Entry 8D2V (electron microscopy, 4.10 A resolution (low resolution: residue-level contacts below are approximate; hydrogen-bond / salt-bridge calls are withheld)); this record covers chains B and C of the 3 polymer chains in the assembly.

== Chain B ==
Name: FAB light chain
Organism: Mus musculus
Notes: antibody fragment or engineered binder
Amino-acid sequence (201 residues; numbered 1 to 201; the number before each row is that of its first residue):
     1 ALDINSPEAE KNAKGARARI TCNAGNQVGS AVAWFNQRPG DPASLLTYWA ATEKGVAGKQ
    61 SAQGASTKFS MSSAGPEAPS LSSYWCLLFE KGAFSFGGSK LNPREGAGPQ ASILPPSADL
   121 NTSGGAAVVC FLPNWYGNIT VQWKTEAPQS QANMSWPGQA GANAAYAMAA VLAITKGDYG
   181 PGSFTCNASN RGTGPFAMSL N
Disulfide bonds: C22-C86, C130-C186

== Chain C ==
Name: FAB heavy chain
Organism: Mus musculus
Notes: antibody fragment or engineered binder
Amino-acid sequence (203 residues; numbered 1 to 203; the number before each row is that of its first residue):
     1 ASKLELSGPA EPRGSKSAQI TCKAKGFPEA RFWVFWLFQR AAALDWPAAN FSGGPVQFES
    61 RFQGNASLKG SQAQANAELN IGALGSSTAT YRCGWKLANG GFFPSWGGAN VNGAAGAKAP
   121 AVYPVEISGA GTGSVTLGCL VKGYNAKPNL TWPGASGALT FPSELNGALW NLASAVTGSG
   181 FPSATCAVGF GAATDVDKKV AAA
Disulfide bonds: C22-C93, C139-C186

== Chain B / chain C interface ==
Contacting residue pairs (50; chain B residue first):
  F35(B) with F103(C); W106(C)
  Q37(B) with Q39(C)
  D41(B) with R92(C)
  P42(B) with R92(C); W106(C); G107(C)
  A43(B) with W106(C)
  L45(B) with F102(C); F103(C); P104(C)
  Y48(B) with F102(C)
  W85(B) with Q39(C); A42(C); A43(C); L44(C)
  F89(B) with G100(C); G101(C)
  G92(B) with W46(C)
  A93(B) with W46(C); E59(C)
  F94(B) with F35(C); W46(C); G101(C)
  F96(B) with L37(C); L44(C)
  S112(B) with T136(C)
  L114(B) with V125(C); E126(C)
  P115(B) with V125(C); E126(C)
  L120(B) with Y123(C)
  A127(B) with L140(C)
  F131(B) with L137(C); G138(C); F161(C); A173(C); S174(C); A175(C)
  P133(B) with L159(C)
  N153(B) with N166(C)
  S155(B) with F161(C); P162(C)
  W156(B) with P162(C)
  P157(B) with F161(C); P162(C)
  A167(B) with L159(C); F161(C)
  M168(B) with F161(C)
  A169(B) with F161(C)
Interface residues without a listed pair, chain B (35 interface residues in all): A33, W49, L87, G98, D119, V129, N134, V171
Interface residues without a listed pair, chain C (33 interface residues in all): P124, I127, S128

== In short ==
The interface between chain B and chain C involves 35 residues on one side and 33 on the other.
Chain B is FAB light chain and chain C is FAB heavy chain, both from Mus musculus; the structure, Zebrafish
MFSD2A isoform B in inward open ligand 1B conformation, was determined by electron microscopy together with
8D2S, 8D2T, 8D2U, 8D2W and 8D2X from the same study.
